3ZP3 - chains E and F; structure by X-ray diffraction, 2.65 A resolution.

Chain E:
Molecule: Haemagglutinin
Organism: Influenza A virus
Notes: fragment: ha1 of trypsin released ectodomain, residues 17-342
Reference sequence: Q6DQ34 (Q6DQ34_9INFA); residues -11 to 328 here correspond to UniProt positions 1-340 (UniProt number = residue number + 12)
Chain sequence (340 residues; row label = number of the first residue in the row; numbers below 1 keep their minus sign (Met-11 is residue -11)):
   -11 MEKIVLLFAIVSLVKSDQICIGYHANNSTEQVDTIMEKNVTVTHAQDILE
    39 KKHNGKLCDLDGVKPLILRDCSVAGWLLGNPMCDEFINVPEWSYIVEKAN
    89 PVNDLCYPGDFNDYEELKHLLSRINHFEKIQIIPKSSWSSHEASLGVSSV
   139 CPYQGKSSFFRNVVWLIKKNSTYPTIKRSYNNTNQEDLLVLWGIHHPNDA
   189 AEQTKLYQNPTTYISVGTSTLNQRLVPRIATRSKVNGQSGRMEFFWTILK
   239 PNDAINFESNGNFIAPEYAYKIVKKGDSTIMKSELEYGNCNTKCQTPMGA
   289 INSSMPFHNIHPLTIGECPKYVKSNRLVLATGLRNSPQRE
Not modelled in the structure: -11 to 4, 326-328
Disulfides: Cys46-Cys278, Cys59-Cys71, Cys94-Cys139, Cys282-Cys306
Glycans and other covalent adducts: N-acetylglucosamine (NAG) linked to Asn15, Asn27
Construct notes: conflict Lys40 (Thr52 in Q6DQ34); engineered mutation Val138 (Ala150 in Q6DQ34)
Ligand contacts:
  - oligosaccharide (beta-D-galactopyranose, N-acetyl-alpha-neuraminic acid units): Tyr95, Leu133, Gly134, Val135, Ser136, Ser137, Ser145, Trp153, Ile155, His183, Glu190, Lys193, Leu194, Gln226
  - N-acetyl-alpha-neuraminic acid (SIA): Tyr95, Leu133, Gly134, Val135, Ser136, Ser137, Ser145, Trp153, Ile155, His183, Glu190, Lys193, Leu194, Gln226

Chain F:
Molecule: Haemagglutinin
Organism: Influenza A virus
Notes: fragment: ha2 of trypsin released ectodomain, residues 347-512
Reference sequence: Q6DQ34 (Q6DQ34_9INFA); residues 1-160 here correspond to UniProt positions 347-506 (UniProt number = residue number + 346)
Chain sequence (160 residues; row label = number of the first residue in the row):
     1 GLFGAIAGFIEGGWQGMVDGWYGYHHSNEQGSGYAADKESTQKAIDGVTN
    51 KVNSIIDKMNTQFEAVGREFNNLERRIENLNKKMEDGFLDVWTYNAELLV
   101 LMENERTLDFHDSNVKNLYDKVRLQLRDNAKELGNGCFEFYHKCDNECME
   151 SVRNGTYDYP
Not modelled in the structure: 159-160
Disulfides: Cys144-Cys148

How chain E and chain F interact:
Cross-chain cystine bridges: Cys8(E)-Cys137(F)
Contacting residue pairs - 104 pairs, chain E then chain F:
  Asp5(E) with Ser27(F); Asn28(F); Glu139(F); Phe140(F), hydrogen bond (backbone-backbone); Lys143(F); Cys144(F), hydrogen bond (side chain-backbone)
  Gln6(E) with His26(F); Ser27(F), hydrogen bond (backbone-backbone); Leu133(F); Phe138(F); Phe140(F); Met149(F)
  Ile7(E) with His25(F); Cys137(F); Phe138(F), hydrogen bond (backbone-backbone); Phe140(F)
  Cys8(E) with Trp14(F); Tyr24(F); His25(F), hydrogen bond (backbone-backbone); Gly136(F); Cys137(F), disulfide
  Ile9(E) with Ile10(F); Trp14(F); Gly23(F); Tyr24(F), hydrophobic; Tyr119(F), hydrophobic; Val122(F), hydrophobic; Gly136(F), hydrogen bond (backbone-backbone)
  Gly10(E) with Trp14(F); Met17(F); Tyr22(F); Gly23(F), hydrogen bond (backbone-backbone)
  Tyr11(E) with Ile6(F); Ala7(F), hydrogen bond (side chain-backbone); Ile10(F), hydrogen bond (side chain-backbone); Gly12(F); Gly13(F); Trp14(F), hydrogen bond (backbone-backbone); Met17(F); Trp21(F); Val115(F), hydrophobic
  His12(E) with Trp14(F); Met17(F), hydrogen bond (side chain-backbone); Gly20(F); Trp21(F), hydrogen bond (backbone-backbone)
  Ala13(E) with Gly13(F); Trp14(F), hydrogen bond (backbone-backbone); Gln15(F)
  Asn14(E) with Gln15(F), hydrogen bond (backbone-side chain)
  Val20(E) with Asn104(F)
  Asp21(E) with Leu101(F); Asn104(F), hydrogen bond (backbone-side chain)
  Thr22(E) with Leu101(F); Glu105(F)
  Ile23(E) with Leu101(F), hydrophobic
  Met24(E) with Glu105(F)
  Val30(E) with Leu108(F), hydrophobic
  Thr31(E) with Trp21(F)
  His32(E) with Trp21(F), hydrogen bond
  Gln34(E) with Val52(F)
  Glu103(E) with Glu69(F); Phe70(F); Asn71(F)
  Lys106(E) with Glu69(F), salt bridge
  Lys270(E) with Glu69(F), salt bridge
  Pro294(E) with Ile56(F), hydrophobic
  Phe295(E) with Met59(F), hydrophobic; Gln62(F); Ala96(F), hydrophobic
  Pro300(E) with Ala65(F)
  Leu301(E) with Ala65(F), hydrophobic; Val66(F); Gly67(F)
  Lys308(E) with Met59(F); Asn60(F), hydrogen bond (side chain-backbone); Gln62(F); Glu64(F), salt bridge
  Tyr309(E) with Gln62(F); Leu89(F), hydrophobic
  Val310(E) with Thr93(F)
  Lys311(E) with Asp90(F), salt bridge; Thr93(F), hydrogen bond (backbone-side chain)
  Ser312(E) with Thr93(F); Glu97(F), hydrogen bond
  Leu315(E) with Glu97(F)
  Val316(E) with Val100(F); Asn104(F), hydrogen bond (backbone-side chain)
  Leu317(E) with Ile55(F), hydrophobic; Val100(F), hydrophobic; Asn104(F)
  Ala318(E) with Asn104(F), hydrogen bond (backbone-side chain); Thr107(F)
  Thr319(E) with Trp21(F); Val48(F); Thr107(F); His111(F), hydrogen bond (backbone-side chain)
  Gly320(E) with Trp21(F); Leu108(F); His111(F), hydrogen bond (backbone-side chain)
  Leu321(E) with Trp21(F); Tyr22(F), hydrophobic; His111(F)
  Ser324(E) with Gly12(F); Gly13(F), hydrogen bond (side chain-backbone)
Other interface residues (no listed pair), chain E (44 interface residues in all): Asn15, Val28, Ile36, Glu85, Arg322
Other interface residues (no listed pair), chain F (66 interface residues in all): Glu11, Val18, Glu29, Glu74, Glu85, Asp86, Leu98, Met102, Leu118, Leu126, Val152

Summary:
The interface between chain E and chain F involves 44 residues on one side and 66 on the other; the contacts
include 1 disulfide bond, 24 hydrogen bonds and 4 salt bridges. Polar pairs include Lys106(E)-Glu69(F),
Lys270(E)-Glu69(F) and Lys308(E)-Glu64(F).
Chain E is Haemagglutinin and chain F is Haemagglutinin, both from Influenza A virus; the structure, INFLUENZA
VIRUS (VN1194) H5 HA A138V mutant with LSTc, was determined by X-ray diffraction (same publication as 3ZP0,
3ZP1, 3ZP2, 3ZP6, 3ZPA and 3ZPB).
